8J7Y - chains A and C of the 6 polymer chains in the assembly; structure by electron microscopy, 3.40 A resolution.

# Chain A
Name: Zinc transporter 7
Organism: Homo sapiens
UniProt: Q8NEW0 (ZNT7_HUMAN); numbering as in UniProt (aligned over 1-376)
Chain sequence (390 residues; each row starts with the number of its first residue; numbers below 1 keep their minus sign (Met-13 is residue -13)):
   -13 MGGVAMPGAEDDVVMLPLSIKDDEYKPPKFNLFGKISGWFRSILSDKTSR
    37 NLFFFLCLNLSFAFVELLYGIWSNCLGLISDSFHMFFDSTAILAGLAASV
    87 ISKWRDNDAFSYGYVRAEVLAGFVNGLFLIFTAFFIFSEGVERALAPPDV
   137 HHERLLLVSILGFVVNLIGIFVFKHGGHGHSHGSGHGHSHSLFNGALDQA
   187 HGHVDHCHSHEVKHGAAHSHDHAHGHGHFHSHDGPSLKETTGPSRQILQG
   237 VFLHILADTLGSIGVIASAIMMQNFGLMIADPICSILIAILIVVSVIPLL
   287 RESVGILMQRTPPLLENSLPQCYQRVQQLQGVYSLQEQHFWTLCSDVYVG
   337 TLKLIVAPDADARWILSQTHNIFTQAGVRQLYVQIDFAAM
Unresolved in the structure: -13 to 21, 135-140, 163-225, 260-265
Differences from the reference sequence: initiating methionine (-13); expression tag (-12 to 0)
Bound ions: Zn2+: Asp74, His240, Asp244

# Chain C
Name: Light chain of YN7114-08 Fab
Organism: Mus musculus
Notes: antibody fragment or engineered binder
Chain sequence (218 residues; each row starts with the number of its first residue):
     1 DIVLTQSPASLAVSLRRRATISCRASESVDGYGHSFMHWYQQKSGQPPKL
    51 LIYRASNLESGVPARFSGSGSRTDFTLTIDPVEADDAATYYCQQSNEDPY
   101 TFGSGTKLEIKRADAAPTVSIFPPSSEQLTSGGASVVCFLNNFYPKDINV
   151 KWKIDGSERQNGVLNSWTDQDSKDSTYSMSSTLTLTKDEYERHNSYTCEA
   201 THKTSTSPIVKSFNRNEC
Unresolved in the structure: 216-218
Disulfides: Cys23-Cys92, Cys138-Cys198

# Interface between chain A and chain C
Residue-residue contacts - 12 pairs, chain A then chain C:
  Gln316(A) with Asp98(C), hydrogen bond; Tyr100(C), hydrogen bond
  Asp347(A) with Phe36(C)
  Arg349(A) with His34(C); Phe36(C); Arg54(C)
  Trp350(A) with Phe36(C), hydrophobic; Ser95(C); Asn96(C), hydrogen bond (side chain-backbone)
  Ser353(A) with Gly31(C)
  Gln354(A) with Asn96(C), hydrogen bond (side chain-backbone)
  His356(A) with Tyr32(C), hydrogen bond
Other interface residues (no listed pair), chain C (10 interface residues in all): Glu97

# In short
The interface between chain A and chain C involves 7 residues on one side and 10 on the other; the contacts
include 5 hydrogen bonds. Polar contacts include Gln316(A)-Asp98(C), Gln316(A)-Tyr100(C) and
Trp350(A)-Asn96(C). Asp74(A), His240(A) and Asp244(A) coordinate Zn2+.
Chain A is Zinc transporter 7 (Homo sapiens) and chain C is Light chain of YN7114-08 Fab (Mus musculus); the
structure, Cryo-EM structure of hZnT7DeltaHis-loop-Fab complex in zinc-bound state, was determined by electron
microscopy together with 8J7T, 8J7U, 8J7V, 8J7W, 8J7X and 8J80 from the same study.
